Entry 7EFA (X-ray diffraction, 2.70 A resolution); this record covers chains A and B.

[Chain A]
Molecule: Proliferating cell nuclear antigen
From: Homo sapiens
UniProt: P12004 (PCNA_HUMAN); residues 1-261 here = UniProt positions 1-261
Amino-acid sequence (261 residues; numbered 1 to 261; the number before each row is that of its first residue):
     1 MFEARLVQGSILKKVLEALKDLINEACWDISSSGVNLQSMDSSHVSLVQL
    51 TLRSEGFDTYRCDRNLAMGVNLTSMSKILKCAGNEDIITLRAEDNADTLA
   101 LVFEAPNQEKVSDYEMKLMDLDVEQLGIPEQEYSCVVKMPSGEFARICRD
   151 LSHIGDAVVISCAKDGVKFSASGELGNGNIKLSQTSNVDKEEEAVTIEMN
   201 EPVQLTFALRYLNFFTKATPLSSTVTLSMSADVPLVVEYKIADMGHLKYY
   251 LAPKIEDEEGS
Unresolved in the structure: 257-261
UniProt features mapped onto this chain:
  - DNA-binding region: Arg61 to Lys80
  - modified residue: Lys14 (N6-acetyllysine), Lys77 (N6-acetyllysine), Lys80 (N6-acetyllysine), Tyr211 (Phosphotyrosine), Lys248 (N6-acetyllysine)
  - cross-link (Glycyl lysine isopeptide (Lys-Gly)): Lys164 (interchain with G-Cter in SUMO2), Lys254 (interchain with G-Cter in SUMO2)
  - natural variant: Ser228 (S228I: In ATLD2)
  - mutagenesis: Lys13 (K13R: Inhibits acetylation, recruitment to DNA damage sites, inducible ubiquitination and protein degradation, DNA replication and repair synthesis efficiencies, but homotrimer formation, nuclear ...), Lys14 (K14R: Inhibits acetylation, recruitment to DNA damage sites, inducible ubiquitination and protein degradation, DNA replication and repair synthesis efficiencies, but homotrimer formation, nuclear ...), Lys20 (K20R: Inhibits acetylation, recruitment to DNA damage sites, inducible ubiquitination and protein degradation, DNA replication and repair synthesis efficiencies, but homotrimer formation, nuclear ...), Met40 (M40A: Complete loss of interaction with UHRF2), Ser43 to Val45 (No effect on POLD3-binding. Impairs binding to ALKBH2), Lys77 (K77A: Inhibits recruitment to DNA damage sites, but nuclear localization is similar as the wild-type; in association with A-80 ...), Lys80 (K80A: Inhibits recruitment to DNA damage sites, but nuclear localization is similar as the wild-type; in association with A-77 ...), Gln125 to Ile128 (Strong decrease in POLD3-binding. Impairs binding to ALKBH2), Ile128 (I128A: Complete loss of interaction with UHRF2), Lys164 (K164R: Abolishes ubiquitination. No effect on interaction with SHPRH), Val188 to Lys190 (No effect on POLD3-binding. No effect on ALKBH2-binding), Tyr211 (Y211F: Alters chromatin-associated PCNA stability and its function in DNA replication and repair), 3 further mutagenesis entries in UniProt

[Chain B]
Molecule: Adenine DNA glycosylase
From: Mus musculus
Notes: EC 3.2.2.31
UniProt: Q99P21 (MUTYH_MOUSE); residues 331-515 here = UniProt positions 331-515
Amino-acid sequence (189 residues; row label = number of the first residue in the row):
   327 GPLGSRRPPREEYSATCVVEQPGAIGGPLVLLVQRPDSGLLAGLWEFPSV
   377 TLEPSEQHQHKALLQELQRWCGPLPAIRLQHLGEVIHIFSHIKLTYQVYS
   427 LALDQAPASTAPPGARWLTWEEFCNAAVSTAMKKVFRMYEDHRQGTRKGS
   477 KRSQVCPPSSRKKPSLGQQVLDTFFQRHIPTDKPNSTTQ
Unresolved in the structure: 327-335, 415-417, 470-489, 504-515
Construct notes: expression tag (327-330)
UniProt features mapped onto this chain:
  - motif: Val376 to Gly398 (Nudix box)
What the authors report for this chain:
  - contacts within the chain: Val496-Thr499 (hydrogen bond)
  - disease-associated variants - L357P, P374L: decreased stability (proposed by the authors, not directly observed)
  - mutagenesis - F415A/S416A: decreased catalytic activity on A:8-oxoG

[Chain A / chain B interface]
Contacting residue pairs - 36 pairs, chain A then chain B:
  Met40(A) - Asp498(B)
  Ser43(A) - Gly365(B)
  Ser43(A) - Leu366(B)
  His44(A) - Val496(B)
  His44(A) - Leu497(B)  hydrogen bond (backbone-backbone)
  His44(A) - Asp498(B)  salt bridge
  Val45(A) - Gln494(B)
  Val45(A) - Gln495(B)
  Val45(A) - Leu497(B)
  Ser46(A) - Leu497(B)
  Leu47(A) - Leu497(B)
  Gln125(A) - Arg503(B)
  Leu126(A) - Phe501(B)
  Leu126(A) - Gln502(B)
  Leu126(A) - Arg503(B)
  Gly127(A) - Phe501(B)
  Ile128(A) - Phe501(B)  hydrophobic
  Arg210(A) - Asp363(B)  hydrogen bond (side chain-backbone)
  Arg210(A) - Ser364(B)
  Tyr211(A) - Gly365(B)
  Asp232(A) - Phe500(B)
  Pro234(A) - Leu497(B)  hydrophobic
  Pro234(A) - Phe500(B)
  Tyr250(A) - Leu497(B)
  Ala252(A) - Gln494(B)  hydrogen bond (backbone-side chain)
  Ala252(A) - Leu497(B)  hydrophobic
  Pro253(A) - Gln495(B)  hydrogen bond (backbone-side chain)
  Lys254(A) - Leu492(B)
  Lys254(A) - Gly493(B)
  Lys254(A) - Gln494(B)
  Lys254(A) - Gln495(B)
  Ile255(A) - Leu492(B)
  Ile255(A) - Gly493(B)
  Ile255(A) - Gln495(B)  hydrogen bond (backbone-side chain)
  Glu256(A) - Ser491(B)
  Glu256(A) - Leu492(B)
Also at the interface, not in a pair above, chain A (25 interface residues in all): Pro129, Thr206, Ala208, Val233, Leu251
The authors on this interface:
  - residue pairs: His44(A)-Asp498(B), Ala252(A)-Gln494(B) (backbone contact)
  - interface residues, chain B: Leu497(B), Phe501(B)
  - hot spots on chain B (mutagenesis) - L497A: abolished binding to Proliferating cell nuclear antigen (chain A)

[Summary]
25 residues of chain A and 16 residues of chain B are in contact, with 5 hydrogen bonds and 1 salt bridge.
Polar contacts include His44(A)-Asp498(B), Arg210(A)-Asp363(B) and Ala252(A)-Gln494(B). The paper describes a
contact between His44(A) and Asp498(B); a backbone contact between Ala252(A) and Gln494(B). The paper reports
that L357P and P374L of chain B reduce stability; interface residues Leu497(B) and Phe501(B); 4 substitutions
were tested in all.
Here chain A is Proliferating cell nuclear antigen (Homo sapiens) and chain B is Adenine DNA glycosylase (Mus
musculus). Entry 7EFA (Crystal structure of the complex between the C-terminal domain of mouse MUTYH and human
PCNA) was determined by X-ray diffraction (same publication as 7EF8 and 7EF9).
